Entry 3EKA (X-ray diffraction, 3.10 A resolution); this record covers chain A.

[Chain A]
Name: Hyaluronidase, phage associated
Organism: Streptococcus pyogenes
Notes: EC 4.2.2.1
UniProtKB: Q9A0M7 (Q9A0M7_STRP1); numbering as in UniProt (aligned over 7-337)
Chain sequence (332 residues; each row starts with the number of its first residue):
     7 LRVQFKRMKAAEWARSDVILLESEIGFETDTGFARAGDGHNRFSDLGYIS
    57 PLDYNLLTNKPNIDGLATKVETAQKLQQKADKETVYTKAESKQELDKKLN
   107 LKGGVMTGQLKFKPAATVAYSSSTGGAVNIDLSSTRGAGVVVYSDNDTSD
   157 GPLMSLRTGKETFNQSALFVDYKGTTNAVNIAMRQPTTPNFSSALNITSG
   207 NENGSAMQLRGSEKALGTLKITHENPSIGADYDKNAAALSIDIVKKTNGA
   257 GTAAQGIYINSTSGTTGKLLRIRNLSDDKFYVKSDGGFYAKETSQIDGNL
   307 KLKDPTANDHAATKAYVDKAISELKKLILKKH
Differences from the reference sequence: expression tag (338)
Ligand contacts:
  - ascorbic acid (ASC), molecule 1: Gly165, Glu167, Lys179
  - ascorbic acid (ASC), molecule 2: Thr182, Asn183, Asn202, Thr204, Gln214, Arg216
  - ascorbic acid (ASC), molecule 3: Ala221, Leu222, Gly223, Asn241, Ala243, Ser246, Gln261, Tyr264, Asn266, Thr268, Arg277
What the authors report for this chain:
  - conformationally variable residues (side-chain flip): Glu167, Lys179
  - catalytic residues: Gln261, Tyr264, Arg279 (proposed by the authors, not directly observed)
  - mutagenesis - Y264F: abolished catalytic activity

[Overview]
Ligands of chain A: 3 copies of ascorbic acid. The paper reports catalytic residues Gln261, Tyr264 and Arg279;
Y264F abolishes catalytic activity.
Chain A is Hyaluronidase, phage associated (Streptococcus pyogenes); the structure, Crystal structure of the
complex of hyaluranidase trimer with ascorbic acid at 3.1 A resolution reveals ..., was determined by X-ray
diffraction (same publication as 2YW0).
